Entry 8V7J (X-ray diffraction, 1.66 A resolution); this record covers chains A and P of the 3 polymer chains in the assembly.

== Chain A ==
Protein: DNA polymerase eta
Source organism: Homo sapiens
Notes: EC 2.7.7.7
UniProtKB: Q9Y253 (POLH_HUMAN); residue numbers follow UniProt; this construct covers 1-432
Amino-acid sequence (435 residues; row label = number of the first residue in the row; numbers below 1 keep their minus sign (Gly-2 is residue -2)):
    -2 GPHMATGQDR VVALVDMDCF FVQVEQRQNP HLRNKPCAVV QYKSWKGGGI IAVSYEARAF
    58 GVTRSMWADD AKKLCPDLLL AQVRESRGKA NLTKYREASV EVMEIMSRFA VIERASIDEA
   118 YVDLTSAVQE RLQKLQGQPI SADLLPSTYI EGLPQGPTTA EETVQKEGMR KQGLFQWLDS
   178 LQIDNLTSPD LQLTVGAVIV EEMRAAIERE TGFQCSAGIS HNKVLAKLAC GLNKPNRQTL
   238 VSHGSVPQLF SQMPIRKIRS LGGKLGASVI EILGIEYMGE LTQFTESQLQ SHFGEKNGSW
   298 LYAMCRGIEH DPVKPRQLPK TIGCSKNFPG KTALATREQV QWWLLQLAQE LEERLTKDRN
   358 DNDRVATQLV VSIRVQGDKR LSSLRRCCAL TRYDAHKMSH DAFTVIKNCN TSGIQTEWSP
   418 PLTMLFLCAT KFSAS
Not modelled in the structure: 154-161, 411-412
Sequence notes: expression tag (-2 to 0)
Swiss-Prot annotation at these positions:
  - binding site (Mg(2+)): Asp13, Met14, Asp115, Glu116
  - binding site (Mn(2+)): Asp13, Met14, Asp115, Glu116
  - binding site (a 2'-deoxyribonucleoside 5'-triphosphate): Arg61
Metal / ion sites: Mg2+ site 1: Asp13, Met14, Asp115 (together with 2'-deoxyadenosine 5'-triphosphate); Mg2+ site 2: Asp13, Asp115, Glu116 (together with 2'-deoxyadenosine 5'-triphosphate) (shared with CAR_9(P) of chain P)
Small-molecule neighbours: 2'-deoxyadenosine 5'-triphosphate (DTP): Asp13, Met14, Asp15, Cys16, Phe17, Phe18, Ile48, Ala49, Tyr52, Arg55, Arg61, Ile114, Asp115, Glu116, Lys231

== Chain P ==
Molecule: 8-nt DNA strand
Sequence (8 nucleotides; each row starts with the number of its first residue):
     2 AGCGTCAX
Modified / non-standard residues: CAR (cytosine arabinose-5'-phosphate) at position 9
Metal / ion sites: Mg2+: CAR_9 (together with 2'-deoxyadenosine 5'-triphosphate) (shared with Asp13(A), Asp115(A), Glu116(A) of chain A)

== Interface between chain A and chain P ==
Contacting residue pairs - 25 pairs, chain A then chain P:
  Arg61(A) - CAR_9(P)  sugar contact
  Ser113(A) - CAR_9(P)  hydrogen bond to the phosphate
  Asp115(A) - CAR_9(P)  phosphate contact
  Glu116(A) - CAR_9(P)  sugar contact
  Lys224(A) - DA8(P)  phosphate contact
  Lys224(A) - CAR_9(P)  salt bridge to the phosphate
  Ile255(A) - DA8(P)  phosphate contact
  Arg256(A) - DA8(P)  phosphate contact
  Arg256(A) - CAR_9(P)  phosphate contact
  Ser257(A) - DC7(P)  phosphate contact
  Ser257(A) - DA8(P)  hydrogen bond to the phosphate
  Leu258(A) - DA8(P)  phosphate contact
  Gly259(A) - DA8(P)  hydrogen bond to the phosphate
  Gly260(A) - DC7(P)  phosphate contact
  Gly260(A) - DA8(P)  phosphate contact
  Lys261(A) - DT6(P)  salt bridge to the phosphate
  Lys261(A) - DC7(P)  hydrogen bond to the phosphate
  Leu262(A) - DC7(P)  hydrogen bond to the phosphate
  Arg377(A) - DG5(P)  salt bridge to the phosphate
  Leu381(A) - DC4(P)  phosphate contact
  Arg382(A) - DG3(P)  hydrogen bond to the base
  Arg382(A) - DC4(P)  hydrogen bond to the phosphate
  Arg383(A) - DG3(P)  hydrogen bond to the phosphate
  Arg383(A) - DC4(P)  salt bridge to the phosphate
  Cys384(A) - DG3(P)  hydrogen bond to the phosphate
Also at the interface, not in a pair above, chain A (21 interface residues in all): Tyr118, Ser379, Ser380
Also at the interface, not in a pair above, chain P (8 interface residues in all): DA2

== Summary ==
The interface between chain A and chain P involves 21 residues on one side and 8 on the other, with 9 hydrogen
bonds and 4 salt bridges. Polar pairs include Arg382(A)-DG3(P), Ser113(A)-CAR_9(P) and Ser257(A)-DA8(P). Bound
to chain A: 2'-deoxyadenosine 5'-triphosphate.
Chain A is DNA polymerase eta (Homo sapiens) and chain P is an 8-nt DNA strand; the structure, Human DNA
polymerase eta-DNA-araC-ended primer ternary complex:reaction with 20 mM Mg2+ for 600s, was determined by
X-ray diffraction, deposited together with 8V7A, 8V7B, 8V7C, 8V7D, 8V7E, 8V7F and 4 further entries.
